5DZ0 - chains A and B of the 4 polymer chains in the assembly; structure by X-ray diffraction, 2.24 A resolution.

== Chain A (and B) ==
Protein: Estrogen receptor
Organism: Homo sapiens
Notes: fragment: ligand-binding domain; chain B of this document is another copy of the same molecule, construct and numbering; everything in this record applies to it too
UniProtKB: P03372 (ESR1_HUMAN); residue numbers follow UniProt; this construct covers 298-554
Sequence (257 residues; each row starts with the number of its first residue):
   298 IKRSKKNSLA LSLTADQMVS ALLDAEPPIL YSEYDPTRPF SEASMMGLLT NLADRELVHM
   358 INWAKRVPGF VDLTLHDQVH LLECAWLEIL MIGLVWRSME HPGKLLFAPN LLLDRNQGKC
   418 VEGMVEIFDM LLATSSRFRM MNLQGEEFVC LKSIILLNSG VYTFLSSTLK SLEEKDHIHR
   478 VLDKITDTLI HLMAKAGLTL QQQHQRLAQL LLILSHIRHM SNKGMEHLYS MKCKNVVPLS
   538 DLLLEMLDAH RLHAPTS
Unresolved in the structure: 298-303, 461-469, 549-554 (chain B: 298-304, 416-420, 460-465, 550-554)
Sequence notes: engineered mutation Ser537 (Tyr in P03372)
Small-molecule neighbours: 5K0 (4,4'-[(4-methylcyclohexylidene)methanediyl]diphenol): Met343, Leu346, Thr347, Leu349, Ala350, Glu353, Trp383, Leu384, Leu387, Met388, Leu391, Arg394, Phe404, Met421, Ile424, Phe425, Leu428, His524, Leu525, Met528, Leu536, Leu540

== Chain A / chain B interface ==
Contacting residue pairs - 54 pairs, chain A then chain B:
  Arg434(A) - Tyr459(B)  hydrogen bond
  Arg434(A) - His476(B)  hydrogen bond
  Ile451(A) - Leu509(B)  hydrophobic
  Asn455(A) - Leu509(B)
  Asn455(A) - His513(B)  hydrogen bond (backbone-side chain)
  Ser456(A) - His513(B)  hydrogen bond (backbone-side chain)
  Val458(A) - His513(B)
  Tyr459(A) - Ala430(B)
  Tyr459(A) - Thr431(B)
  Tyr459(A) - Arg434(B)
  Tyr459(A) - Ile510(B)
  Tyr459(A) - His513(B)
  His476(A) - Arg434(B)
  His476(A) - Gln506(B)  hydrogen bond
  Asp480(A) - Gln502(B)
  Asp480(A) - Gln506(B)  hydrogen bond
  Thr483(A) - His501(B)
  Thr483(A) - Ala505(B)
  Asp484(A) - Gln498(B)  hydrogen bond
  Asp484(A) - Gln502(B)  hydrogen bond
  Ile487(A) - His501(B)
  Leu497(A) - Leu497(B)  hydrophobic
  Gln498(A) - Asp484(B)
  His501(A) - Thr483(B)
  His501(A) - Asp484(B)  salt bridge
  His501(A) - Ile487(B)
  His501(A) - Leu504(B)
  Gln502(A) - Asp480(B)
  Gln502(A) - Asp484(B)  hydrogen bond
  Leu504(A) - His501(B)
  Ala505(A) - Thr483(B)
  Ala505(A) - Leu508(B)  hydrophobic
  Gln506(A) - Asp480(B)  hydrogen bond
  Leu508(A) - Ala505(B)  hydrophobic
  Leu509(A) - Ile451(B)  hydrophobic
  Leu509(A) - Asn455(B)  hydrogen bond (backbone-side chain)
  Leu509(A) - Leu508(B)  hydrophobic
  Leu509(A) - Leu511(B)  hydrophobic
  Leu511(A) - Leu509(B)  hydrophobic
  Ser512(A) - Leu511(B)
  Ser512(A) - Ser512(B)
  Ser512(A) - Arg515(B)  hydrogen bond
  His513(A) - Asn455(B)  hydrogen bond (side chain-backbone)
  His513(A) - Tyr459(B)
  His513(A) - Arg515(B)  hydrogen bond
  Arg515(A) - Ser512(B)  hydrogen bond
  Arg515(A) - His513(B)
  Arg515(A) - His516(B)
  His516(A) - Arg515(B)
  His516(A) - Asn519(B)  hydrogen bond
  Asn519(A) - His516(B)  hydrogen bond
  Asn519(A) - Asn519(B)
  Lys520(A) - His547(B)  hydrogen bond (side chain-backbone)
  Glu523(A) - Glu523(B)
Interface residues without a listed pair, chain A (33 interface residues in all): Met427, Ala430, Leu479, Ile510, His547
Interface residues without a listed pair, chain B (33 interface residues in all): Ser456, Val458, Leu479, Lys520

== In short ==
The chain A/chain B interface involves 33 residues from each chain, with 18 hydrogen bonds and 1 salt bridge.
Polar pairs include His501(A)-Asp484(B), Arg434(A)-Tyr459(B) and Arg434(A)-His476(B). Bound to chain A:
compound 5K0.
Chain A and chain B are both Estrogen receptor (Homo sapiens); the structure, Crystal Structure of the
ER-alpha Ligand-binding Domain in Complex with the Cyclofenil Derivative
4,4'-[(4-methylcyclohexylidene)methanediyl]diphenol, was determined by X-ray diffraction together with 4ZN7,
4ZNH, 4ZNS, 4ZNT, 4ZNU, 4ZNV and 50 further entries from the same study.
